Entry 7N13 (X-ray diffraction, 1.59 A resolution); this record covers chain A.

[Chain A]
Protein: 7,8-dihydro-8-oxoguanine triphosphatase
Source organism: Homo sapiens
Notes: EC 3.6.1.55, 3.6.1.56
UniProtKB: P36639 (8ODP_HUMAN); residues 1-156 here correspond to UniProt positions 42-197 (UniProt number = residue number + 41)
Amino-acid sequence (158 residues; row label = number of the first residue in the row; numbers below 1 keep their minus sign (Gly-1 is residue -1)):
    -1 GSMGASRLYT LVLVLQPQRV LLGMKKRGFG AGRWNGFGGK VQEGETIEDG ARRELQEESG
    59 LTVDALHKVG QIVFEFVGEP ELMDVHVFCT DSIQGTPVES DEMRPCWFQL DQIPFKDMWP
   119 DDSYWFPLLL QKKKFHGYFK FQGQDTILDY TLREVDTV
Disordered / not traced: -1 to 1
Construct notes: expression tag (-1 to 0)
Ligand contacts: ZRV (4-anilino-6-[4-(butylcarbamoyl)-3-fluorophenyl]-N-cyclopropyl-7-fluoroquinoline-3-carboxamide): Tyr7, Thr8, Leu9, Leu11, Leu20, Phe27, Trp32, Asn33, Gly34, Gly36, Gly37, Phe72, Phe74, Glu77, Met81, Val83, Met116, Trp117, Asp119, Asp120, Trp123, Phe124, Phe139

[In short]
Bound to chain A: compound ZRV.
Chain A is 7,8-dihydro-8-oxoguanine triphosphatase (Homo sapiens); the structure, Crystal structure of MTH1 in
complex with compound 32, was determined by X-ray diffraction together with 7N03 from the same study.
